Entry 2H51 (X-ray diffraction, 2.10 A resolution); this record covers chains A and B of the 3 polymer chains in the assembly.

[Chain A]
Protein: Caspase-1
From: Homo sapiens
Notes: EC 3.4.22.36; fragment: p20 subunit, residues 120-297
Reference sequence: P29466 (CASP1_HUMAN); numbering as in UniProt (aligned over 120-297)
Chain sequence (178 residues; each row starts with the number of its first residue):
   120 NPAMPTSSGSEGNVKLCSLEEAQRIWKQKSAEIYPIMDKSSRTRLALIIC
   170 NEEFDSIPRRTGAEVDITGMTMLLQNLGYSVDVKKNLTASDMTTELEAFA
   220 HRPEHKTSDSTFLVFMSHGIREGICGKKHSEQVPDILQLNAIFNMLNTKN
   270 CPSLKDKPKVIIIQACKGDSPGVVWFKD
Not modelled in the structure: 120-127, 146-148
Sequence notes: engineered mutation Lys286 (Arg in P29466)
Curated features (UniProtKB/Swiss-Prot):
  - active site: His237, Cys285
  - cross-link: Lys134 (Glycyl lysine isopeptide (Lys-Gly) (interchain with G-Cter in ubiquitin))
  - mutagenesis: Cys285 (C285A/S: Loss of protease activity. Loss of SPHK2 cleavage and release in apoptotic cells), Trp294 (W294A: Mediates autoprocessing but is unable to interact with Gasdermin-D (GSDMD) and mediate its cleavage), Asp297 (D297N: In IDL(uncl); abolished cleavage in the interdomain region; when associated with 315-N-N-316)
What the authors report for this chain:
  - mutagenesis - R286K (150-fold): decreased catalytic activity
  - catalytic residues: Cys285 (citing earlier work)

[Chain B]
Protein: Caspase-1
From: Homo sapiens
Notes: EC 3.4.22.36; fragment: p10 subunit, residues 317-404
Reference sequence: P29466 (CASP1_HUMAN); residues 317-404 here = UniProt positions 317-404
Chain sequence (88 residues; numbered 317 to 404; the number before each row is that of its first residue):
   317 AIKKAHIEKDFIAFCSSTPDNVSWRHPTMGSVFIGRLIEHMQEYACSCDV
   367 EEIFRKVRFSFEQPDGRAQMPTTDRVTLTRCFYLFPGH
Not modelled in the structure: 317
Sequence notes: engineered mutation Asp390 (Glu in P29466)
Curated features (UniProtKB/Swiss-Prot):
  - mutagenesis: Ile318 to Lys320 (Abolished ability to cleave IL18), Ile318 (I318N: Mediates autoprocessing but is unable to interact with Gasdermin-D (GSDMD) and mediate its cleavage), Lys320 (K320A: Abolishes cleavage of Gasdermin-D (GSDMD))
What the authors report for this chain:
  - mutagenesis - S332A (4-fold), S333A (2-fold or less), T334A (2-fold or less), D336A (2-fold or less), N337A (2-fold or less), S339A (7-fold), E390D (2-fold): decreased catalytic activity
  - allosteric site: Ser332, Ser339

[How chain A and chain B interact]
Pairs across the interface (129; chain A residue first):
  Ser129(A) with Ile354(B); Gln358(B)
  Gly131(A) with Gln358(B)
  Asn132(A) with Gln358(B), hydrogen bond (backbone-side chain)
  Val133(A) with Met357(B); Gln358(B); Pro402(B), hydrophobic
  Lys134(A) with Gln358(B), hydrogen bond (backbone-backbone); Glu359(B), salt bridge; Cys362(B); Pro402(B)
  Leu135(A) with Cys362(B); Pro402(B); Gly403(B)
  Cys136(A) with Cys362(B), hydrogen bond (side chain-backbone); Pro402(B), hydrogen bond (backbone-backbone); His404(B), hydrogen bond (backbone-side chain)
  Ser137(A) with His404(B)
  Glu140(A) with Cys362(B); Ser363(B)
  Ile144(A) with Cys362(B); Tyr399(B), hydrophobic; Phe401(B), hydrophobic
  Trp145(A) with Phe401(B)
  Glu151(A) with Arg396(B); Cys397(B), hydrogen bond (backbone-backbone)
  Ile152(A) with Arg396(B); Cys397(B); Tyr399(B), hydrophobic
  Tyr153(A) with Asp326(B), hydrogen bond; Leu394(B); Thr395(B), hydrogen bond (side chain-backbone); Arg396(B); Cys397(B), hydrogen bond (backbone-backbone); Phe398(B), hydrophobic
  Ile155(A) with Phe401(B), hydrophobic
  Lys158(A) with Gly403(B); His404(B)
  Arg161(A) with His404(B), hydrogen bond (side chain-backbone)
  Arg179(A) with Arg341(B); Ser347(B)
  Thr180(A) with Arg341(B), hydrogen bond (backbone-side chain); His342(B); Pro343(B)
  Gly181(A) with Pro343(B), hydrogen bond (backbone-backbone); Gly346(B)
  Val184(A) with Thr344(B); Met345(B)
  Asp185(A) with Gly346(B); Ser347(B), hydrogen bond; Ile350(B)
  Gly188(A) with Ile354(B)
  Met189(A) with Ile350(B), hydrophobic; Ile354(B), hydrophobic
  Leu192(A) with Met357(B), hydrophobic
  Leu196(A) with Leu400(B), hydrophobic
  Tyr198(A) with Phe398(B); Leu400(B)
  Ser229(A) with Phe398(B)
  Phe231(A) with Leu400(B), hydrophobic
  His237(A) with Arg341(B)
  Arg240(A) with Pro335(B); Asp336(B), salt bridge
  Asn259(A) with Arg391(B), hydrogen bond
  Phe262(A) with Glu324(B); Phe327(B); Ala329(B), hydrophobic; Arg391(B)
  Leu265(A) with Phe327(B)
  Asn266(A) with Ile323(B); Phe327(B)
  Thr267(A) with His322(B), hydrogen bond (side chain-backbone); Ile323(B), hydrogen bond (backbone-backbone)
  Lys268(A) with Ile323(B)
  Lys274(A) with Ala321(B)
  Asp275(A) with Lys325(B), salt bridge; Asp326(B), hydrogen bond (backbone-side chain)
  Lys276(A) with Asp326(B)
  Pro277(A) with Asp326(B); Leu394(B), hydrophobic; Phe398(B), hydrophobic
  Lys278(A) with Lys325(B), hydrogen bond (side chain-backbone); Asp326(B), hydrogen bond (backbone-backbone); Phe327(B); Ile328(B), hydrogen bond (backbone-backbone)
  Val279(A) with Ile328(B); Phe370(B), hydrophobic; Phe398(B), hydrophobic
  Ile280(A) with Phe327(B), hydrophobic; Ile328(B), hydrogen bond (backbone-backbone); Ala329(B); Phe330(B), hydrogen bond (backbone-backbone)
  Ile281(A) with Phe330(B); Phe349(B), hydrophobic; Leu353(B), hydrophobic; Phe370(B), hydrophobic
  Ile282(A) with Phe330(B), hydrogen bond (backbone-backbone); Cys331(B); Ser332(B), hydrogen bond (backbone-backbone); Phe349(B)
  Gln283(A) with Ser332(B); Ser339(B); Trp340(B); Ser347(B); Phe349(B); Ile350(B)
  Ala284(A) with Ser332(B), hydrogen bond (backbone-side chain); Ser333(B); Ser339(B), hydrogen bond (backbone-side chain)
  Cys285(A) with Asn337(B); Val338(B), hydrophobic; Ser339(B), hydrogen bond (side chain-backbone)
  Lys286(A) with Cys331(B); Ser333(B); Thr334(B); Pro335(B); Asp336(B), hydrogen bond (backbone-backbone); Asn337(B), hydrogen bond (backbone-backbone)
  Gly287(A) with Asp336(B); Asn337(B); Val338(B), hydrogen bond (backbone-backbone)
  Asp288(A) with Asp336(B), hydrogen bond (backbone-backbone); Val338(B)
  Ser289(A) with Asp336(B), hydrogen bond (backbone-backbone); Asn337(B), hydrogen bond; Val338(B), hydrogen bond (backbone-backbone)
  Pro290(A) with Val338(B), hydrophobic; Ala384(B)
  Gly291(A) with Asn337(B)
Also at the interface, not in a pair above, chain A (63 interface residues in all): Leu138, Ala141, Ala150, Arg163, Arg178, Met235, Leu258, Val292
Also at the interface, not in a pair above, chain B (54 interface residues in all): Ala361, Thr388, Asp390, Thr393

[Overview]
63 residues of chain A and 54 residues of chain B are in contact; the contacts include 34 hydrogen bonds and 3
salt bridges. Among the polar pairs are Lys134(A)-Glu359(B), Arg240(A)-Asp336(B) and Asp275(A)-Lys325(B). From
the paper: the catalytic residue Cys285(A); S332A, S333A and T334A of chain B, among others, reduce catalytic
activity; 8 substitutions were tested in all.
Here chain A is Caspase-1 and chain B is Caspase-1, both from Homo sapiens. Entry 2H51 (Crystal structure of
human caspase-1 (Glu390->Asp and Arg286->Lys) in complex with
3-[2-(2-benzyloxycarbonylamino-3-methyl-butyrylamino)-propionylamino]-4-oxo-pentanoic acid (z-VAD-FMK)) was
determined by X-ray diffraction (same publication as 2H4W, 2H4Y and 2H54).
